2P2K - chains A and B of the 4 polymer chains in the assembly; structure by X-ray diffraction, 1.98 A resolution.

# Chain A (and B)
Name: Canavalia gladiata lectin
Organism: Canavalia gladiata
Notes: chain B of this document is another copy of the same molecule, construct and numbering; everything in this record applies to it too
Reference sequence: P14894 (CONA_CANGL); residues 1-237 here correspond to UniProt positions 45-281 (UniProt number = residue number + 44)
Amino-acid sequence (237 residues; row label = number of the first residue in the row):
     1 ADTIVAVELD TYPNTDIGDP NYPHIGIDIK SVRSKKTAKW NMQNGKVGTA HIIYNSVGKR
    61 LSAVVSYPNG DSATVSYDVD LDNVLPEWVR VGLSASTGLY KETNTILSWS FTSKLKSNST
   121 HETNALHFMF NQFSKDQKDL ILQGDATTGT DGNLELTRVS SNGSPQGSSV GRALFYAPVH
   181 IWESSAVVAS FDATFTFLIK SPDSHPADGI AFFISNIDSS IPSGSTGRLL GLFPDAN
Unresolved in the structure: 120-122 (chain B: 119-121)
Residues lining bound ligands:
  - Ca2+ (CA): Asp-10, Tyr-12, Pro-13, Asn-14, Asp-19, Asp-208, Arg-228
  - Mn2+ (MN): Glu-8, Asp-10, Asp-19, His-24, Val-32, Ser-34
Swiss-Prot annotation at these positions:
  - site: Asn-237 (Cleavage)

# How chain A and chain B interact
Contacting residue pairs (50; chain A residue first):
  Trp-88(A) / Asp-136(B)  hydrogen bond (side chain-backbone)
  Trp-88(A) / Gln-137(B)
  Trp-88(A) / Lys-138(B)
  Trp-88(A) / Asp-139(B)
  Arg-90(A) / Tyr-176(B)
  Thr-123(A) / Met-129(B)
  Thr-123(A) / Asn-131(B)  hydrogen bond (backbone-side chain)
  Asn-124(A) / Met-129(B)
  Asn-124(A) / Phe-130(B)
  Asn-124(A) / Asn-131(B)
  Asn-124(A) / Gln-132(B)  hydrogen bond (side chain-backbone)
  Ala-125(A) / Phe-128(B)
  Ala-125(A) / Met-129(B)  hydrogen bond (backbone-backbone)
  Leu-126(A) / Leu-126(B)  hydrophobic
  Leu-126(A) / His-127(B)
  Leu-126(A) / Phe-175(B)  hydrophobic
  His-127(A) / Leu-126(B)
  His-127(A) / His-127(B)  hydrogen bond (backbone-backbone)
  Phe-128(A) / Ala-125(B)
  Met-129(A) / Thr-123(B)
  Met-129(A) / Asn-124(B)
  Met-129(A) / Ala-125(B)  hydrogen bond (backbone-backbone)
  Phe-130(A) / Asn-124(B)
  Asn-131(A) / Glu-122(B)  hydrogen bond
  Asn-131(A) / Thr-123(B)  hydrogen bond (side chain-backbone)
  Asn-131(A) / Asn-124(B)  hydrogen bond (backbone-side chain)
  Gln-132(A) / Ser-117(B)  hydrogen bond (side chain-backbone)
  Gln-132(A) / Asn-118(B)
  Gln-132(A) / Asn-124(B)  hydrogen bond (backbone-side chain)
  Ser-134(A) / His-180(B)
  Asp-136(A) / Trp-88(B)  hydrogen bond (backbone-side chain)
  Gln-137(A) / Trp-88(B)
  Lys-138(A) / Trp-88(B)
  Lys-138(A) / Pro-178(B)
  Lys-138(A) / Ile-217(B)
  Asp-139(A) / Trp-88(B)
  Asp-139(A) / Pro-178(B)
  Phe-175(A) / Leu-126(B)  hydrophobic
  Phe-175(A) / Ala-177(B)  hydrophobic
  Tyr-176(A) / Arg-90(B)
  Tyr-176(A) / Tyr-176(B)
  Tyr-176(A) / Ala-177(B)  hydrophobic
  Tyr-176(A) / Pro-178(B)
  Ala-177(A) / Phe-175(B)  hydrophobic
  Ala-177(A) / Tyr-176(B)  hydrophobic
  Ala-177(A) / Ala-177(B)  hydrophobic
  Pro-178(A) / Lys-138(B)
  Pro-178(A) / Asp-139(B)
  Pro-178(A) / Tyr-176(B)
  Ile-217(A) / Lys-138(B)
Also at the interface, not in a pair above, chain A (23 interface residues in all): His-180
Also at the interface, not in a pair above, chain B (26 interface residues in all): Ser-134

# Summary
The interface between chain A and chain B involves 23 residues on one side and 26 on the other, with 12
hydrogen bonds. Polar pairs include Trp-88(A)/Asp-136(B), Thr-123(A)/Asn-131(B) and Asn-124(A)/Gln-132(B).
Bound to chain A: Mn2+ and Ca2+.
Chain A and chain B are both Canavalia gladiata lectin (Canavalia gladiata); the structure, Crystal structure
of a lectin from Canavalia gladiata seeds (CGL) in complex with man1-4man-OMe, was determined by X-ray
diffraction, deposited together with 2P34, 2P37, 2EF6, 2OVU and 2OW4.
